PDB entry 4J3O | X-ray diffraction, 3.80 A resolution | chains C and D of the 5 polymer chains in the assembly

== Chain C ==
Molecule: Chaperone protein FimC
From: Escherichia coli
Reference sequence: P31697 (FIMC_ECOLI); residues 1-205 here correspond to UniProt positions 37-241 (UniProt number = residue number + 36)
Chain sequence (211 residues; each row starts with the number of its first residue):
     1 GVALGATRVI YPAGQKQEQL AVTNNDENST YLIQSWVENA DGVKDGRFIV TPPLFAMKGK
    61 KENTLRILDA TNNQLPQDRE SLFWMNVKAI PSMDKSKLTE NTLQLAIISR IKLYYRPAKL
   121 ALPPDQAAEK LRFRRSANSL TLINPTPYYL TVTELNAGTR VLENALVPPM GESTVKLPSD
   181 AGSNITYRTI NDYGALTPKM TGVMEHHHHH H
Unresolved in the structure: 94-99, 206-211
Differences from the reference sequence: expression tag (206-211)

== Chain D ==
Molecule: Outer membrane usher protein FimD
From: Escherichia coli
Reference sequence: P30130 (FIMD_ECOLI); residues 1-833 here correspond to UniProt positions 46-878 (UniProt number = residue number + 45)
Chain sequence (843 residues; each row starts with the number of its first residue):
     1 DLYFNPRFLA DDPQAVADLS RFENGQELPP GTYRVDIYLN NGYMATRDVT FNTGDSEQGI
    61 VPCLTRAQLA SMGLNTASVA GMNLLADDAC VPLTTMVQDA TAHLDVGQQR LNLTIPQAFM
   121 SNRARGYIPP ELWDPGINAG LLNYNFSGNS VQNRIGGNSH YAYLNLQSGL NIGAWRLRDN
   181 TTWSYNSSDR SSGSKNKWQH INTWLERDII PLRSRLTLGD GYTQGDIFDG INFRGAQLAS
   241 DDNMLPDSQR GFAPVIHGIA RGTAQVTIKQ NGYDIYNSTV PPGPFTINDI YAAGNSGDLQ
   301 VTIKEADGST QIFTVPYSSV PLLQREGHTR YSITAGEYRS GNAQQEKPRF FQSTLLHGLP
   361 AGWTIYGGTQ LADRYRAFNF GIGKNMGALG ALSVDMTQAN STLPDDSQHD GQSVRFLYNK
   421 SLNESGTNIQ LVGYRYSTSG YFNFADTTYS RMNGYNIETQ DGVIQVKPKF TDYYNLAYNK
   481 RGKLQLTVTQ QLGRTSTLYL SGSHQTYWGT SNVDEQFQAG LNTAFEDINW TLSYSLTKNA
   541 WQKGRDQMLA LNVNIPFSHW LRSDSKSQWR HASASYSMSH DLNGRMTNLA GVYGTLLEDN
   601 NLSYSVQTGY AGGGDGNSGS TGYATLNYRG GYGNANIGYS HSDDIKQLYY GVSGGVLAHA
   661 NGVTLGQPLN DTVVLVKAPG AKDAKVENQT GVRTDWRGYA VLPYATEYRE NRVALDTNTL
   721 ADNVDLDNAV ANVVPTRGAI VRAEFKARVG IKLLMTLTHN NKPLPFGAMV TSESSQSSGI
   781 VADNGQVYLS GMPLAGKVQV KWGEEENAHC VANYQLPPES QQQLLTQLSA ECRSAWSHPQ
   841 FEK
Unresolved in the structure: 1-25, 188-195, 454-473, 805-807, 835-843
Disulfide bonds: Cys63-Cys90, Cys810-Cys832
Differences from the reference sequence: conflict Pro348 (Thr393 in P30130); expression tag (834-843)

== How chain C and chain D interact ==
Contacting residue pairs (30; chain C residue first):
  Lys16(C) - Leu824(D)
  Gln17(C) - Asn718(D)  hydrogen bond (backbone-side chain)
  Gln19(C) - Glu687(D)
  Gln19(C) - Asp716(D)
  Gln19(C) - Thr717(D)  hydrogen bond
  Gln19(C) - Asn718(D)  hydrogen bond (side chain-backbone)
  Gln34(C) - Phe766(D)
  Gln34(C) - Asp783(D)  hydrogen bond
  Lys44(C) - Asp783(D)  salt bridge
  Ile49(C) - Leu825(D)  hydrophobic
  Thr51(C) - Tyr788(D)  hydrogen bond
  Pro53(C) - Tyr788(D)
  Leu54(C) - Phe766(D)  hydrophobic
  Leu54(C) - Ile780(D)  hydrophobic
  Leu54(C) - Val781(D)
  Leu54(C) - Ala782(D)  hydrophobic
  Glu62(C) - Asn728(D)
  Glu62(C) - Val730(D)
  Asn63(C) - Asp727(D)  hydrogen bond (side chain-backbone)
  Asn63(C) - Asn728(D)  hydrogen bond
  Asn63(C) - Ala729(D)
  Thr64(C) - Thr717(D)
  Thr64(C) - Ala729(D)
  Arg66(C) - Thr717(D)  hydrogen bond (side chain-backbone)
  Arg66(C) - Val724(D)
  Arg66(C) - Asp725(D)  salt bridge
  Arg66(C) - Lys752(D)
  Leu68(C) - Leu825(D)  hydrophobic
  Asp125(C) - Arg562(D)  salt bridge
  Tyr193(C) - Asp564(D)  hydrogen bond
Interface residues without a listed pair, chain C (21 interface residues in all): Glu18, Pro52, Phe55, Lys61, Gln126
Interface residues without a listed pair, chain D (26 interface residues in all): Arg712, Leu720, Asp722, Asn784, Gln827

== In short ==
Chain C and chain D form an interface of 21 and 26 residues respectively, with 9 hydrogen bonds and 3 salt
bridges. Among the polar pairs are Lys44(C)-Asp783(D), Arg66(C)-Asp725(D) and Asp125(C)-Arg562(D).
Chain C is Chaperone protein FimC and chain D is Outer membrane usher protein FimD, both from Escherichia
coli; the structure, Crystal structure of the FimD usher traversed by the pilus tip complex assembly composed
of FimC:FimF:FimG:FimH, was determined by X-ray diffraction.
